7JL2 - chains A and B of the 8 polymer chains in the assembly; structure by electron microscopy, 4.30 A resolution (low resolution: residue-level contacts below are approximate; hydrogen-bond / salt-bridge calls are withheld).

# Chain A
Protein: Interferon-induced helicase C domain-containing protein 1
Organism: Homo sapiens
Notes: EC 3.6.4.13
Reference sequence: Q9BYX4 (IFIH1_HUMAN); residues 287-1025 here = UniProt positions 287-1025
Amino-acid sequence (739 residues; row label = number of the first residue in the row):
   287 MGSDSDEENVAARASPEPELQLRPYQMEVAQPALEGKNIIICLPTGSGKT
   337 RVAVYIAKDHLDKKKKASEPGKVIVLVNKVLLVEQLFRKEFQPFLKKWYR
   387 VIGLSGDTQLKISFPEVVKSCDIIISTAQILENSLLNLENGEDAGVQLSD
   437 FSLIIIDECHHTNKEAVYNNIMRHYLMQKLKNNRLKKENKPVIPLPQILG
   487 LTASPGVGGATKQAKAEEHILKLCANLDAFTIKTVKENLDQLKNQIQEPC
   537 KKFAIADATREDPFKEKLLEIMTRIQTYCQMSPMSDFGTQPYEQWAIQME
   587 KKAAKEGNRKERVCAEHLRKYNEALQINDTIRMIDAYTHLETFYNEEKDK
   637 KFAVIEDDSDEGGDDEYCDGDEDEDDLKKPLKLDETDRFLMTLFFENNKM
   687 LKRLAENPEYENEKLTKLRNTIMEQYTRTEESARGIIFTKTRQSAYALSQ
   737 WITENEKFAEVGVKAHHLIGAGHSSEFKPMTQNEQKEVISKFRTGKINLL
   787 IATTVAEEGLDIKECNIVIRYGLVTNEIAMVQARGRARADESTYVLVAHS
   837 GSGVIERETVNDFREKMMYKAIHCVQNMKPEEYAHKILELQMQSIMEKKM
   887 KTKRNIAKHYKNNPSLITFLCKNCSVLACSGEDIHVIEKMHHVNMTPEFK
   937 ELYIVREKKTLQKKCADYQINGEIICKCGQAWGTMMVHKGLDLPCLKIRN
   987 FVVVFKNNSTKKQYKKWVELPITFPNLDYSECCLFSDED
Unresolved in the structure: 287-304, 425-429, 474-477, 544-545, 643-670, 759, 897, 945-954, 1018-1025
Construct notes: conflict Arg843 (His in Q9BYX4), Lys944 (Asn in Q9BYX4), Thr946 (Ala in Q9BYX4)
Bound ions: Zn2+: Cys907, Cys910, Cys962, Cys964
Residues lining bound ligands:
  - ADP (adenosine-5'-diphosphate): Gln307, Arg309, Gln312, Thr331, Gly332, Ser333, Gly334, Lys335, Thr336, Arg337, Asp797, Lys799, Arg824
  - tetrafluoroaluminate (ALF): Thr331, Gly332, Lys335, Glu444, Ala489, Gly795, Gln818, Arg822, Arg824
UniProt features mapped onto this chain:
  - binding site (Zn(2+)): Cys907, Cys910, Cys962, Cys964
  - modified residue (Phosphoserine): Ser289, Ser291, Ser301, Ser645, Ser828
Reported in the primary citation:
  - disease-associated variants - G495R: increased signaling (citing earlier work)

# Chain B
Protein: Tripartite motif-containing protein 65
Organism: Homo sapiens
Notes: fragment: TRIM65 PSpry domain
Reference sequence: Q6PJ69 (TRI65_HUMAN); residues 312-502 here = UniProt positions 312-502
Amino-acid sequence (191 residues; numbered 312 to 502; the number before each row is that of its first residue):
   312 LAPVPSTVCPLRRKLWQNYRNLTFDPVSANRHFYLSRQDQQVKHLRQSRG
   362 PGGPGSFELWQVQCAQSFQAGHHYWEVRASDHSVTLGVSYPQLPRSRLGP
   412 HTDNIGRGPSSWGLCVQEDSLQAWHNGEAQRLPGVSGRLLGMDLDLASGC
   462 LTFYSLEPQTQPLYTFHALFNQPLTPVFWLLEGRTLTLCHQ
Unresolved in the structure: 312-320, 381-382
Construct notes: conflict Leu356 (Cys in Q6PJ69), Ser407 (Cys in Q6PJ69), Ser421 (Cys in Q6PJ69)

# Interface between chain A and chain B
Pairs across the interface (19; chain A residue first):
  Lys538(A) - Glu429(B)
  Pro694(A) - Arg357(B)
  Glu695(A) - Arg357(B)
  Glu695(A) - Gln358(B)
  Asn706(A) - Arg495(B)
  Glu710(A) - His393(B)
  Glu710(A) - Glu429(B)
  Glu710(A) - Arg495(B)
  Thr713(A) - Trp490(B)
  Arg714(A) - Gln428(B)
  Glu716(A) - His412(B)
  Glu716(A) - Trp435(B)
  Glu717(A) - Pro411(B)
  Glu717(A) - His412(B)
  Lys743(A) - His343(B)
  Lys743(A) - Trp371(B)
  Lys743(A) - Glu493(B)
  Glu746(A) - Trp371(B)
  Glu746(A) - Pro411(B)
Interface residues without a listed pair, chain A (14 interface residues in all): Arg705, Val747, Gly748
Interface residues without a listed pair, chain B (15 interface residues in all): Thr413, Leu492
The authors on this interface:
  - interface residues, chain A: Lys700(A), Lys743(A)

# Summary
14 residues of chain A and 15 residues of chain B are in contact. Chain A binds ADP and tetrafluoroaluminate.
The Zn2+ site is built by Cys907(A), Cys910(A), Cys962(A) and Cys964(A). Curated annotation (UniProt) lists 4
Zn2+-binding residues on chain A. The paper reports that G495R of chain A increases signaling; interface
residues Lys700(A) and Lys743(A).
Chain A is Interferon-induced helicase C domain-containing protein 1 and chain B is Tripartite
motif-containing protein 65, both from Homo sapiens; the structure, Cryo-EM structure of MDA5-dsRNA filament
in complex with TRIM65 PSpry domain (Trimer), was determined by electron microscopy together with 7JL0, 7JL1,
7JL3 and 7JL4 from the same study.
